3X12 - chains A and C of the 3 polymer chains in the assembly; structure by X-ray diffraction, 1.80 A resolution.

Chain A:
Name: HLA class I histocompatibility antigen, B-57 alpha chain
Source organism: Homo sapiens
Notes: fragment: HLA-B*57:01 extracellular domain
Reference sequence: P18465 (1B57_HUMAN); residues 1-276 here correspond to UniProt positions 25-300 (UniProt number = residue number + 24)
Amino-acid sequence (276 residues; each row starts with the number of its first residue):
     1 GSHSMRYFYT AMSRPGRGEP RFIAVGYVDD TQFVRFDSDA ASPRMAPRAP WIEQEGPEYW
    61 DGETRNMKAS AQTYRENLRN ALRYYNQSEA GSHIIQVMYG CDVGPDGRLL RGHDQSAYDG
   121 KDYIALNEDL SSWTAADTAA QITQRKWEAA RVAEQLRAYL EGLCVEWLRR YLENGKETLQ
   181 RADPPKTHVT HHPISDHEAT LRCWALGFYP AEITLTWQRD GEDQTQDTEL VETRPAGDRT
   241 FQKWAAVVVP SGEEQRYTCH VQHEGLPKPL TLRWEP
Not modelled in the structure: 1
Construct notes: engineered mutation Asn80 (Ile104 in P18465)
Cystine bridges: Cys101-Cys164, Cys203-Cys259
Reported in the primary citation:
  - mutagenesis - L82R (Kd 35muM): unchanged binding to KIR3DL1001
  - mutagenesis - I80N, R83G: abolished signaling in response to KIR3DL1001
  - mutagenesis - N77S, L82R: unchanged signaling in response to KIR3DL1001
  - contacts within the chain: Asn80-Arg83 (hydrogen bond)
  - conformationally variable residues (side-chain flip): Glu76

Chain C:
Name: Ig kappa chain C region
Reference sequence: P01834 (IGKC_HUMAN); residues 1-9 here correspond to UniProt positions 93-101 (UniProt number = residue number + 92)
Amino-acid sequence (9 residues; numbered 1 to 9; the number before each row is that of its first residue):
     1 LSSPVTKSF

Interface between chain A and chain C:
Residue-residue contacts (41):
  Met5(A) - Leu1(C)
  Tyr7(A) - Leu1(C)  hydrogen bond (side chain-backbone)
  Tyr7(A) - Ser2(C)  hydrogen bond (side chain-backbone)
  Tyr9(A) - Ser2(C)
  Tyr59(A) - Leu1(C)  hydrophobic
  Glu63(A) - Leu1(C)
  Glu63(A) - Ser2(C)  hydrogen bond (side chain-backbone)
  Asn66(A) - Ser2(C)  hydrogen bond
  Asn66(A) - Ser3(C)  hydrogen bond (side chain-backbone)
  Asn66(A) - Pro4(C)
  Met67(A) - Ser2(C)
  Thr73(A) - Lys7(C)
  Thr73(A) - Ser8(C)
  Tyr74(A) - Lys7(C)
  Tyr74(A) - Phe9(C)  hydrophobic
  Asn77(A) - Lys7(C)  hydrogen bond (side chain-backbone)
  Asn77(A) - Ser8(C)
  Asn77(A) - Phe9(C)  hydrogen bond (side chain-backbone)
  Asn80(A) - Phe9(C)  hydrogen bond (side chain-backbone)
  Tyr84(A) - Phe9(C)  hydrogen bond (side chain-backbone)
  Ile95(A) - Phe9(C)  hydrophobic
  Tyr99(A) - Ser2(C)
  Tyr99(A) - Ser3(C)  hydrogen bond (side chain-backbone)
  Asp114(A) - Lys7(C)  salt bridge
  Tyr123(A) - Phe9(C)  hydrophobic
  Trp133(A) - Lys7(C)
  Thr143(A) - Phe9(C)  hydrogen bond (side chain-backbone)
  Lys146(A) - Phe9(C)
  Trp147(A) - Lys7(C)
  Trp147(A) - Ser8(C)  hydrogen bond (side chain-backbone)
  Trp147(A) - Phe9(C)  hydrophobic
  Val152(A) - Lys7(C)
  Gln155(A) - Val5(C)
  Leu156(A) - Val5(C)
  Leu156(A) - Lys7(C)
  Tyr159(A) - Leu1(C)  hydrogen bond (side chain-backbone)
  Tyr159(A) - Ser2(C)
  Tyr159(A) - Ser3(C)
  Tyr159(A) - Pro4(C)
  Trp167(A) - Leu1(C)  hydrophobic
  Tyr171(A) - Leu1(C)  hydrogen bond (side chain-backbone)
Also at the interface, not in a pair above, chain A (30 interface residues in all): Glu76, Ser116, Ile142, Leu163
Also at the interface, not in a pair above, chain C (9 interface residues in all): Thr6

Overview:
30 residues of chain A and 9 residues of chain C are in contact; the contacts include 14 hydrogen bonds and 1
salt bridge. Polar pairs include Asp114(A)-Lys7(C), Tyr7(A)-Leu1(C) and Tyr7(A)-Ser2(C). From the paper: I80N
and R83G of chain A abolish signaling in response to KIR3DL1001; conformational variability at Glu76(A); 4
substitutions were tested in all.
Here chain A is HLA class I histocompatibility antigen, B-57 alpha chain (Homo sapiens) and chain C is Ig
kappa chain C region. Entry 3X12 (Crystal structure of HLA-B*57:01.I80N) was determined by X-ray diffraction
together with 3X11, 3X13 and 3X14 from the same study.
